6J7K - chain A; structure by X-ray diffraction, 2.15 A resolution.

Chain A:
Name: Pseudomonas aeruginosa Earp
From: Pseudomonas aeruginosa PAO1
UniProtKB: Q9HZZ1 (Q9HZZ1_PSEAE); residue numbers follow UniProt; this construct covers 1-376
Sequence (403 residues; row label = number of the first residue in the row; numbers below 1 keep their minus sign (Gly-18 is residue -18)):
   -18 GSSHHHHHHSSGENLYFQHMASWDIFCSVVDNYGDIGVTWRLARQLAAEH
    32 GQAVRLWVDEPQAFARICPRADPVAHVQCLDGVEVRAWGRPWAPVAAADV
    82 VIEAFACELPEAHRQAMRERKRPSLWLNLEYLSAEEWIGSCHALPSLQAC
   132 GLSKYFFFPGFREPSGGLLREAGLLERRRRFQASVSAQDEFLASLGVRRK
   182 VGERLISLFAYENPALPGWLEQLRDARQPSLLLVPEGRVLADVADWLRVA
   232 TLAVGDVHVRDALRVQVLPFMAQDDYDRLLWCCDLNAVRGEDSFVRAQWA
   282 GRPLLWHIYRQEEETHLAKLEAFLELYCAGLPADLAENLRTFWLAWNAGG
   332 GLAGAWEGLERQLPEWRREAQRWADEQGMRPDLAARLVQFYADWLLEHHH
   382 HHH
Disordered / not traced: -18 to -1
Construct notes: expression tag (-18 to 0, 377-384)
Modified positions: Mse1, Mse98, Mse252, Mse360 (selenomethionine; parent Met)
Curated features (UniProtKB/Swiss-Prot):
  - active site: Asp16 (Proton acceptor), Glu272
  - binding site (dTDP-beta-L-rhamnose): Asn13 to Asp16, Tyr192, Mse252 to Gln254, Arg270 to Ser274
  - binding site (dTDP): Tyr14, Gly15, Tyr192, Mse252 to Gln254, Arg270 to Ser274
  - mutagenesis: Asp12 (D12N: Decreased but not abolished protein-arginine rhamnosyltransferase activity), Asp16 (D16N: Abolished protein-arginine rhamnosyltransferase activity), Tyr112 (Y112F: Decreased but not abolished protein-arginine rhamnosyltransferase activity), Glu272 (E272Q: Abolished protein-arginine rhamnosyltransferase activity)
Residues lining bound ligands: 2'-deoxy-thymidine-beta-L-rhamnose (TRH): Asp12, Asn13, Tyr14, Gly15, Asp16, Gly18, Ile48, Tyr112, Phe190, Tyr192, Pro216, Pro250, Phe251, Mse252, Ala253, Gln254, Tyr257, Arg270, Gly271, Glu272, Asp273, Ser274, Phe275, Tyr290, Gln292
What the authors report for this chain:
  - binding site for 2'-deoxy-thymidine-beta-L-rhamnose: Asn13, Tyr14, Gly15, Asp16, Phe190, Tyr192, Pro216, Phe251, Mse252, Gln254, Tyr257, Arg270, Glu272, Asp273, Ser274, Tyr290
  - conformationally variable residues (order/disorder transition, side-chain flip): Val11 to Tyr14, Asp16, Phe190, Arg219, Phe251, Arg270, Tyr290 to Thr296
  - contacts within the chain: Asp16-Tyr112 (hydrogen bond), Asn13-Arg219 (hydrogen bond)
  - specificity-determining residues: Pro216
  - mutagenesis - D16N, E272Q: abolished catalytic activity
  - mutagenesis - D12N, Y112F: unchanged catalytic activity
  - catalytic residues: Asp16
  - catalytic residues: Glu272 (proposed by the authors, not directly observed)

Overview:
Ligands of chain A: 2'-deoxy-thymidine-beta-L-rhamnose. From UniProt: active-site residues Asp16 and Glu272,
13 dTDP-beta-L-rhamnose-binding residues, 11 dTDP-binding residues and 4 mutagenesis sites. The paper reports
catalytic residues Asp16 and Glu272; D16N and E272Q abolish catalytic activity; 4 substitutions were tested in
all.
Chain A is Pseudomonas aeruginosa Earp (Pseudomonas aeruginosa PAO1); the structure, Crystal structure of
Pseudomonas aeruginosa Earp in complex with TDP-Rha, was determined by X-ray diffraction (same publication as
6J7J and 6J7L).
